Entry 6D05 (electron microscopy, 3.80 A resolution); this record covers chains C and F of the 6 polymer chains in the assembly.

# Chain C
Name: Serotransferrin
Source organism: Homo sapiens
UniProt: P02787 (TRFE_HUMAN); residues -18 to 679 here correspond to UniProt positions 1-698 (UniProt number = residue number + 19)
Amino-acid sequence (698 residues; numbered -18 to 679; the number before each row is that of its first residue; numbers below 1 keep their minus sign (Met-18 is residue -18)):
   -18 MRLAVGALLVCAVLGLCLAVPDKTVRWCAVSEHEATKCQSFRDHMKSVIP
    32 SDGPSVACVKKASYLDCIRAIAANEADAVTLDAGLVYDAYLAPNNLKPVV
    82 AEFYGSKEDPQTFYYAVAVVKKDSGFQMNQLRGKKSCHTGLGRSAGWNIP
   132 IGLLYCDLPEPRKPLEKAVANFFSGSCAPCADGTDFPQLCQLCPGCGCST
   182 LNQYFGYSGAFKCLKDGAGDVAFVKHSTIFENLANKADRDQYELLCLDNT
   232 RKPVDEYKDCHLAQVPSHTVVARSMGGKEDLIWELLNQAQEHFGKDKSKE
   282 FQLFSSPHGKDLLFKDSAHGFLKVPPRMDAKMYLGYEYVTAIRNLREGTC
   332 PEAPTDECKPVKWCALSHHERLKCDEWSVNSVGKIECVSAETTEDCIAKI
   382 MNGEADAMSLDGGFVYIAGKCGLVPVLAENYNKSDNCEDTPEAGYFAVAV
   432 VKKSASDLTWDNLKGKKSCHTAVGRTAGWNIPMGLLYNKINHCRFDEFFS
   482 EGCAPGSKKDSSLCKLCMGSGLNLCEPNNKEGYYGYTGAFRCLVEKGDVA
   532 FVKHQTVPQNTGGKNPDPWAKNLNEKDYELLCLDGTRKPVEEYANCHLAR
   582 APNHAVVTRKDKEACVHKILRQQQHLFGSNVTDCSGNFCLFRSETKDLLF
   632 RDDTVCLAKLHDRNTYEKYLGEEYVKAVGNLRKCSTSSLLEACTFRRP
Disordered / not traced: -18 to 0
Sequence notes: variant Val429 (Ile448 in P02787)
Cystine bridges: Cys9-Cys48, Cys19-Cys39, Cys118-Cys194, Cys137-Cys331, Cys158-Cys174, Cys161-Cys179, Cys171-Cys177, Cys227-Cys241, Cys339-Cys596, Cys345-Cys377, Cys355-Cys368, Cys402-Cys674, Cys418-Cys637, Cys450-Cys523, Cys474-Cys665, Cys484-Cys498, Cys495-Cys506, Cys563-Cys577, Cys615-Cys620
Covalent attachments: N-acetylglucosamine (NAG) linked to Asn413, Asn611
Metal / ion sites: Fe ion site 1: Asp63, Tyr95, Tyr188, His249 (together with carbonate ion); Fe ion site 2: Tyr426, Tyr517, His585, Arg632 (together with carbonate ion)
Ligand contacts:
  - carbonate ion (CO3), molecule 1: Asp63, Tyr95, Thr120, Arg124, Ser125, Ala126, Gly127, Tyr188, His249
  - carbonate ion (CO3), molecule 2: Asp392, Tyr426, Thr452, Arg456, Thr457, Ala458, Gly459, Tyr517, His585, Arg632
Curated features (UniProtKB/Swiss-Prot):
  - binding site (Fe(3+)): Asp63, Tyr95, Tyr188, His249, Asp392, Tyr426, Tyr517, His585
  - binding site (hydrogencarbonate): Thr120, Arg124, Ala126, Gly127, Thr452, Arg456, Ala458, Gly459
  - modified residue: Arg23 (Dimethylated arginine), Ser370 (Phosphoserine), Ser666 (Phosphoserine)
  - glycosylation: Ser32 (O-linked (GalNAc...) serine), Asn413 (N-linked (GlcNAc...) (complex) asparagine), Asn472 (N-linked (GlcNAc...) asparagine), Asn611 (N-linked (GlcNAc...) (complex) asparagine)

# Chain F
Name: Reticulocyte binding protein 2, putative
Source organism: Plasmodium vivax
UniProt: A5K736 (A5K736_PLAVS); residues 155-969 here correspond to UniProt positions 1-815 (UniProt number = residue number - 154)
Amino-acid sequence (820 residues; row label = number of the first residue in the row):
   150 GAMGSMHIPIQPSPESTQSTNTTDNIDYFDISDESNYYLISQLRPHFSNI
   200 YFFDEFKRYASYHTEIKRYEDIHKTKVNSLLNEASRAIGICNRAKNTVKG
   250 LINILENPQKFKTQRESYDVKLRQYEEKKEAFRGCLLNKNRKNLDQIKKI
   300 NNEIRDLLEKLKCSQDCQTNVYFDMIKIYLVDFKKMPYENYDTFIKQYKN
   350 SYLSGVDMIRKIEKQIDNPVTINAIKFTQKEMGYIIDRFEYHLQKVKHSI
   400 DQVTALSDGVKPKQVTKNRLKEYYFNIGNYYSIFKFGKDSLNMLNKALIH
   450 KEKIVHNLLGELFGHLEERISKLIDSEYFITESNNIISQSEETLKLAEDV
   500 YDKNTKLIEDLTLYPHLEINEFKKDYDNNVEDLRESIIYIQSYVSSIKSA
   550 YRYNVLEKDSVESKQKNIPANSNAQKKVDELLSIIDSISYSNFSVAENFQ
   600 KMKDYYKEIEKLKIKILQLIEAIKKYQQHVEELINKEKAVAILKEDINKI
   650 IEYIKGIIEKLKQLISANKDFDKIFQQVEQLINEALFNKDQFEHNKNDLH
   700 TKMKEIMHTFHERDLQQFLDNMSKFLKDQEASYQNADSKEKLDQLLTTVK
   750 AKQDELKEMKCDDIPDIIDNLKKESQNVLNLKDEVINKQFENMRTEMSSS
   800 LDQMTKEYNALKSSIEEYEAEKKGIENHKQNIIKRKNTFIVAEHENDEDV
   850 PEGKNTYNEFISNKDTILQKESAISNQMNTLEEKKRNRKTTLQTYGDAIQ
   900 KLETYTEKKDEETKVLLDKFNTEVENFKLDEDEKSFNDAKSIVSNTINEV
   950 ENENKNIDSIKKVNIAMKRS
Disordered / not traced: 150-167, 634-969
Sequence notes: expression tag (150-154); variant Ser168 (Ile14 in A5K736)
Cystine bridges: Cys240-Cys284, Cys312-Cys316

# Chain C / chain F interface
Pairs across the interface (10):
  Val1(C) with His397(F)
  Asp3(C) with His397(F)
  Asp24(C) with Asn417(F)
  Lys27(C) with Arg304(F), hydrogen bond (backbone-side chain); Glu421(F)
  Ser28(C) with Arg304(F), hydrogen bond (backbone-side chain)
  Pro31(C) with Tyr187(F); Lys297(F)
  Ser32(C) with Asn428(F)
  Asp33(C) with Tyr186(F)
Other interface residues (no listed pair), chain C (9 interface residues in all): Ile30

# Overview
Chain C and chain F form an interface of 9 and 8 residues respectively, with 2 hydrogen bonds. Polar contacts
include Lys27(C)-Arg304(F) and Ser28(C)-Arg304(F). Ligands of chain C: carbonate ion. N-acetylglucosamine is
covalently linked to Asn413(C) and Asn611(C).
Chain C is Serotransferrin (Homo sapiens) and chain F is Reticulocyte binding protein 2, putative (Plasmodium
vivax); the structure, Cryo-EM structure of a Plasmodium vivax invasion complex essential for entry into human
reticulocytes; two molecules ..., was determined by electron microscopy together with 6BPA, 6BPB, 6BPC, 6BPD,
6D03 and 6D04 from the same study.
